PDB entry 8ZIY | electron microscopy, 2.64 A resolution | chains D and A of the 3 polymer chains in the assembly

# Chain D
Name: Enteropeptidase catalytic light chain
Source organism: Homo sapiens
Reference sequence: P98073 (ENTK_HUMAN); residues 785-1019 here = UniProt positions 785-1019
Chain sequence (235 residues; numbered 785 to 1019; the number before each row is that of its first residue):
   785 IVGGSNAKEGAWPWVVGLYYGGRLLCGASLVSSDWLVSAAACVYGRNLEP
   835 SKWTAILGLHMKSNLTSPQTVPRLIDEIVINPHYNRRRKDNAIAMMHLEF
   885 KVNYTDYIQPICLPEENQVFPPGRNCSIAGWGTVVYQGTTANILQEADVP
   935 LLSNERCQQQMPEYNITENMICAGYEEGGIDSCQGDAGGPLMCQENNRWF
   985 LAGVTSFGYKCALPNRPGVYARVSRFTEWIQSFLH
Differences from the reference sequence: engineered mutation Ala-825 (His in P98073), Ala-876 (Asp in P98073), Ala-971 (Ser in P98073)
Cystine bridges: Cys-810/Cys-826, Cys-910/Cys-977, Cys-941/Cys-956
Glycans and other covalent adducts: N-acetylglucosamine (NAG) linked to Asn-848, Asn-887, Asn-909, Asn-949

# Chain A
Name: Enteropeptidase non-catalytic heavy chain
Source organism: Homo sapiens
Reference sequence: P98073 (ENTK_HUMAN); numbering as in UniProt (aligned over 182-784)
Chain sequence (603 residues; row label = number of the first residue in the row):
   182 IECLPGSSPCTDALTCIKADLFCDGEVNCPDGSDEDNKMCATVCDGRFLL
   232 TGSSGSFQATHYPKPSETSVVCQWIIRVNQGLSIKLSFDDFNTYYTDILD
   282 IYEGVGSSKILRASIWETNPGTIRIFSNQVTATFLIESDESDYVGFNATY
   332 TAFNSSELNNYEKINCNFEDGFCFWVQDLNDDNEWERIQGSTFSPFTGPN
   382 FDHTFGNASGFYISTPTGPGGRQERVGLLSLPLDPTLEPACLSFWYHMYG
   432 ENVHKLSINISNDQNMEKTVFQKEGNYGDNWNYGQVTLNETVKFKVAFNA
   482 FKNKILSDIALDDISLTYGICNGSLYPEPTLVPTPPPELPTDCGGPFELW
   532 EPNTTFSSTNFPNSYPNLAFCVWILNAQKGKNIQLHFQEFDLANINDVVE
   582 IRDGEEADSLLLAVYTGPGPVKDVFSTTNRMTVLLITNDVLARGGFKANF
   632 TTGYHLGIPEPCKADHFQCKNGECVPLVNLCDGHLHCEDGSDEADCVRFF
   682 NGTTNNNGLVRFRIQSIWHTACAENWTTQISNDVCQLLGLGSGNSSKPIF
   732 PTDGGPFVKLNTAPDGHLILTPSQQCLQDSLIRLQCNHKSCGKKLAAQDI
   782 TPK
Differences from the reference sequence: engineered mutation Ala-574 (Glu in P98073)
Cystine bridges: Cys-184/Cys-197, Cys-191/Cys-210, Cys-204/Cys-221, Cys-225/Cys-253, Cys-347/Cys-354, Cys-422/Cys-502, Cys-650/Cys-668, Cys-662/Cys-677, Cys-716/Cys-767
Glycans and other covalent adducts: N-acetylglucosamine (NAG) linked to Asn-328, Asn-335, Asn-388, Asn-440, Asn-470, Asn-503, Asn-534, Asn-630, Asn-682, Asn-725

# Interface between chain D and chain A
Contacting residue pairs (52):
  Lys-792(D) with Gln-779(A); Asp-780(A), hydrogen bond (side chain-backbone); Ile-781(A)
  Glu-793(D) with Gln-779(A), hydrogen bond (backbone-side chain)
  Gly-794(D) with Ala-777(A); Gln-779(A)
  Ala-795(D) with Lys-775(A); Gln-779(A)
  Trp-796(D) with Lys-775(A)
  Trp-798(D) with Gly-773(A)
  Tyr-828(D) with Ile-576(A); Val-579(A); Glu-581(A), hydrogen bond; Ile-617(A)
  Gly-829(D) with Ile-576(A); Val-579(A); Val-595(A); Thr-597(A)
  Arg-830(D) with Ile-576(A)
  Leu-832(D) with Tyr-596(A), hydrophobic; Thr-597(A); Val-602(A), hydrophobic
  Ile-864(D) with Leu-592(A), hydrophobic
  Pro-866(D) with Ser-590(A); Leu-591(A); Leu-592(A), hydrogen bond (backbone-backbone)
  His-867(D) with Asp-589(A), salt bridge; Ser-590(A)
  Tyr-868(D) with Arg-583(A), hydrogen bond (backbone-side chain); Leu-592(A)
  Asn-869(D) with Arg-583(A), hydrogen bond (backbone-side chain); Ala-588(A); Ser-590(A)
  Arg-871(D) with Glu-581(A), salt bridge; Arg-583(A); Leu-615(A); Ile-617(A)
  Asp-890(D) with Ala-777(A)
  Gln-893(D) with Cys-772(A); Lys-774(A); Leu-776(A)
  Pro-894(D) with Ser-771(A); Cys-772(A); Gly-773(A), hydrogen bond (backbone-backbone)
  Cys-896(D) with Cys-772(A), disulfide
  Glu-899(D) with His-769(A), salt bridge
  Asn-981(D) with Lys-774(A), hydrogen bond
  Arg-982(D) with Lys-770(A), hydrogen bond (side chain-backbone); Cys-772(A); Lys-774(A)
  Trp-983(D) with Gly-773(A); Lys-775(A)
Also at the interface, not in a pair above, chain D (30 interface residues in all): Tyr-804, Asn-865, Arg-870, Tyr-891, Ile-895, Glu-900
Also at the interface, not in a pair above, chain A (28 interface residues in all): Asn-686
Disulfides between the chains: Cys-896(D)/Cys-772(A)

# Summary
30 residues of chain D face 28 of chain A across their interface; the contacts include 1 disulfide bond, 9
hydrogen bonds and 3 salt bridges. Polar contacts include His-867(D)/Asp-589(A), Arg-871(D)/Glu-581(A) and
Glu-899(D)/His-769(A). N-acetylglucosamine is covalently linked to Asn-848(D), Asn-887(D), Asn-909(D) and
Asn-949(D).
Here chain D is Enteropeptidase catalytic light chain and chain A is Enteropeptidase non-catalytic heavy
chain, both from Homo sapiens. Entry 8ZIY (trypsinogen-EP-E574A) was determined by electron microscopy.
